Entry 1RQP (X-ray diffraction, 1.80 A resolution); this record covers chains A and C of the 3 polymer chains in the assembly.

[Chain A (and C)]
Protein: 5'-fluoro-5'-deoxyadenosine synthase
From: Streptomyces cattleya
Notes: EC 2.5.1.63; chain C of this document is another copy of the same molecule, construct and numbering; everything in this record applies to it too
Reference sequence: Q70GK9 (Q70GK9_STRCT); residues 1-299 here = UniProt positions 1-299
Sequence (299 residues; row label = number of the first residue in the row):
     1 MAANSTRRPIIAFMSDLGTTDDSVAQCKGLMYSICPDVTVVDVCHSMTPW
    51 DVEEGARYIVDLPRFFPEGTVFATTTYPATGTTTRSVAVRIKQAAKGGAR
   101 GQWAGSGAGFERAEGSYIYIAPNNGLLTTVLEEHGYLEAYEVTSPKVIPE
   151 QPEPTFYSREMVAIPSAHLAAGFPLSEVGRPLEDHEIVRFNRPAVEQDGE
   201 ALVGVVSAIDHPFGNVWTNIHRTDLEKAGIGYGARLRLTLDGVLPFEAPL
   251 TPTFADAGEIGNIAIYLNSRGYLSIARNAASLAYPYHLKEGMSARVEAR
Not modelled in the structure: 1-7, 299
Ligand contacts:
  - S-adenosylmethionine (SAM), molecule 1: Asp16, Leu17, Asp21, Ser23, Trp50, Thr76, Tyr77, Pro78, Thr80, Thr155, Phe156, Ser158
  - S-adenosylmethionine (SAM), molecule 2: Asp210, Phe213, Asn215, Trp217, Phe254, Ser269, Arg270, Ala276, Arg277, Asn278, Ala279, Ala280
Swiss-Prot annotation at these positions:
  - binding site (S-adenosyl-L-methionine): Asp16, Asp21 to Ser23, Tyr77, Ser158, Asp210, Asn215, Ser269, Arg270, Arg277 to Ala279
  - mutagenesis: Asp16 (D16A: Loss of 5'-FDA synthase activity; D16N: Loss of 5'-FDA synthase activity; D16S: Loss of 5'-FDA synthase activity), Thr80 (T80A: Weak 5'-FDA synthase activity. 2-fold increase of the affinity binding for S-adenosyl-L-methionine and 4-fold decrease of the affinity binding for fluoride ...), Phe156 (F156A: Weak 5'-FDA synthase activity; F156V: Weak 5'-FDA synthase activity), Ser158 (S158A: The 5'-FDA synthase activity is 40% of the wild-type. 2-fold increase of the affinity binding for fluoride and 1.5-fold decrease of the affinity binding for S-adenosyl-L-methionine ...)

[Chain A / chain C interface]
Pairs across the interface (73; chain A residue first):
  Arg8(A) - Pro36(C)
  Ile10(A) - Tyr32(C)  hydrophobic
  Thr39(A) - Tyr32(C)
  Val41(A) - Tyr32(C)  hydrophobic
  Asp42(A) - Ala25(C)
  Val43(A) - Asp21(C)
  Val43(A) - Asp22(C)
  Val43(A) - Ala25(C)  hydrophobic
  Cys44(A) - Thr19(C)
  Cys44(A) - Thr20(C)
  Cys44(A) - Asp21(C)
  Ser46(A) - Thr19(C)  hydrogen bond (side chain-backbone)
  Tyr58(A) - Thr20(C)  hydrogen bond (side chain-backbone)
  Tyr58(A) - Asp21(C)
  Tyr58(A) - Asp22(C)
  Asp61(A) - Gln26(C)
  Leu62(A) - Asp22(C)
  Phe65(A) - Gln26(C)
  Phe65(A) - Gly29(C)
  Phe65(A) - Leu30(C)  hydrogen bond (backbone-backbone)
  Phe65(A) - Ser33(C)  hydrogen bond (backbone-side chain)
  Phe65(A) - Arg159(C)
  Phe66(A) - Ala25(C)
  Phe66(A) - Gly29(C)
  Phe66(A) - Ser33(C)
  Pro67(A) - Gly29(C)
  Pro67(A) - Ser33(C)
  Gly98(A) - Glu153(C)
  Ala99(A) - Glu153(C)  hydrogen bond (backbone-side chain)
  Arg100(A) - Gln151(C)  hydrogen bond
  Gln102(A) - Gln151(C)  hydrogen bond (side chain-backbone)
  Gly105(A) - Pro149(C)
  Gly105(A) - Ile164(C)
  Ser106(A) - Lys146(C)
  Ser106(A) - Val147(C)
  Ser106(A) - Ile148(C)
  Ser106(A) - Pro149(C)
  Ser106(A) - Ile164(C)
  Ser106(A) - His168(C)  hydrogen bond
  Gly107(A) - Pro145(C)  hydrogen bond (backbone-backbone)
  Gly107(A) - Ile148(C)  hydrogen bond (backbone-backbone)
  Gly107(A) - Pro149(C)
  Gly107(A) - Glu150(C)  hydrogen bond (backbone-backbone)
  Ala108(A) - Glu150(C)
  Phe110(A) - Leu30(C)  hydrophobic
  Phe110(A) - Ile34(C)  hydrophobic
  Arg112(A) - Ser33(C)  hydrogen bond
  His211(A) - Thr20(C)
  Pro212(A) - Asp16(C)
  Pro212(A) - Leu17(C)
  Pro212(A) - Pro49(C)
  Phe213(A) - Asp16(C)
  Phe213(A) - Pro49(C)  hydrophobic
  Phe213(A) - Trp50(C)  hydrophobic
  Pro252(A) - Pro154(C)
  Pro252(A) - Thr155(C)
  Thr253(A) - Thr80(C)  hydrogen bond (side chain-backbone)
  Thr253(A) - Pro154(C)  hydrogen bond (side chain-backbone)
  Thr253(A) - Thr155(C)
  Phe254(A) - Thr80(C)
  Phe254(A) - Thr155(C)
  Ala255(A) - Thr82(C)
  Tyr266(A) - Thr155(C)
  Asn268(A) - Glu153(C)
  Ser269(A) - Glu153(C)
  Ser269(A) - Thr155(C)
  Ser269(A) - Phe156(C)
  Arg270(A) - Asp21(C)  salt bridge
  Arg270(A) - Asp22(C)  salt bridge
  Arg270(A) - Ser23(C)
  Arg270(A) - Gln26(C)
  Ala279(A) - Trp50(C)
  Ala280(A) - Trp50(C)
Also at the interface, not in a pair above, chain A (44 interface residues in all): Arg57, Ala104, Asp210, Trp217, Leu267, Asn278, Ser281
Also at the interface, not in a pair above, chain C (37 interface residues in all): Gly18, Lys28, Pro78, Gly81

[Summary]
Chain A and chain C form an interface of 44 and 37 residues respectively; the contacts include 14 hydrogen
bonds and 2 salt bridges. Among the polar pairs are Arg270(A)-Asp21(C), Arg270(A)-Asp22(C) and
Ser46(A)-Thr19(C). Bound to chain A: S-adenosylmethionine.
Both chains are 5'-fluoro-5'-deoxyadenosine synthase (Streptomyces cattleya). Entry 1RQP (Crystal structure
and mechanism of a bacterial fluorinating enzyme) was determined by X-ray diffraction, deposited together with
1RQR.
